7B0U - chains M and o of the 60 polymer chains in the assembly; structure by electron microscopy, 3.86 A resolution.

# Chain M (and o)
Name: RsbR protein
Organism: Listeria innocua serovar 6a (strain ATCC BAA-680 / CLIP 11262)
Notes: engineered mutation(s): T175/241-TPO; chain o of this document is another copy of the same molecule, construct and numbering; everything in this record applies to it too
Reference sequence: Q92DC6 (Q92DC6_LISIN); numbering as in UniProt (aligned over 1-278)
Sequence (278 residues; row label = number of the first residue in the row):
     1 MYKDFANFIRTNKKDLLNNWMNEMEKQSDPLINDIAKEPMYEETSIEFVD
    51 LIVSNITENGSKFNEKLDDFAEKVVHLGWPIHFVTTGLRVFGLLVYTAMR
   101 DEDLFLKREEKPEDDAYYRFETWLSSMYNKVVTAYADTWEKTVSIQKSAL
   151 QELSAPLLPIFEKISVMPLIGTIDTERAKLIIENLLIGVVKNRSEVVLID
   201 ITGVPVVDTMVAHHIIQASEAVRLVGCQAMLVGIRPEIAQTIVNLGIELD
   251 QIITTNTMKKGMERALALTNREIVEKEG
Disordered / not traced: 275-278
Modified / non-standard residues: T175 (phosphothreonine; TPO); T241 (phosphothreonine; TPO)

# Chain M / chain o interface
Pairs across the interface - 86 pairs, chain M then chain o:
  I81(M) - I81(o)  hydrophobic
  I81(M) - V132(o)
  H82(M) - N129(o)  hydrogen bond
  H82(M) - V132(o)
  H82(M) - T133(o)  hydrogen bond
  T85(M) - Y128(o)
  T85(M) - N129(o)
  T85(M) - V132(o)
  T86(M) - N129(o)
  R89(M) - Y118(o)
  R89(M) - T122(o)
  R89(M) - S125(o)
  R89(M) - S126(o)
  G92(M) - Y118(o)  hydrogen bond (backbone-side chain)
  L93(M) - Y118(o)  hydrogen bond (backbone-side chain)
  L93(M) - T122(o)
  Y96(M) - D114(o)  hydrogen bond (side chain-backbone)
  Y96(M) - Y117(o)
  Y96(M) - Y118(o)
  D114(M) - Y96(o)  hydrogen bond (backbone-side chain)
  Y117(M) - Y96(o)
  Y117(M) - Y117(o)
  Y118(M) - R89(o)
  Y118(M) - G92(o)  hydrogen bond (side chain-backbone)
  Y118(M) - L93(o)  hydrogen bond (side chain-backbone)
  Y118(M) - Y96(o)
  E121(M) - E121(o)
  T122(M) - R89(o)
  T122(M) - L93(o)
  S125(M) - R89(o)
  S126(M) - R89(o)
  Y128(M) - T85(o)
  Y128(M) - Y128(o)  hydrogen bond
  N129(M) - H82(o)  hydrogen bond
  N129(M) - T85(o)
  N129(M) - T86(o)
  V132(M) - I81(o)
  V132(M) - H82(o)
  V132(M) - T85(o)
  T133(M) - H82(o)  hydrogen bond
  W139(M) - W139(o)
  W139(M) - E140(o)
  W139(M) - V143(o)
  E140(M) - W139(o)
  V143(M) - W139(o)
  V143(M) - V143(o)  hydrophobic
  V143(M) - Q146(o)
  Q146(M) - V143(o)
  Q146(M) - Q146(o)
  Q146(M) - K147(o)
  K147(M) - Q146(o)
  A149(M) - L150(o)  hydrophobic
  L150(M) - A149(o)  hydrophobic
  L150(M) - L150(o)
  L150(M) - L153(o)  hydrophobic
  E152(M) - I170(o)
  E152(M) - G171(o)
  L153(M) - L150(o)  hydrophobic
  L153(M) - I170(o)  hydrophobic
  L153(M) - G171(o)
  L153(M) - R177(o)
  P156(M) - I170(o)  hydrophobic
  L158(M) - I170(o)  hydrophobic
  L158(M) - T202(o)
  P159(M) - P168(o)  hydrophobic
  P159(M) - M258(o)  hydrophobic
  I160(M) - M258(o)
  F161(M) - F161(o)  hydrophobic
  F161(M) - M262(o)  hydrophobic
  E162(M) - M262(o)
  P168(M) - P159(o)  hydrophobic
  I170(M) - E152(o)
  I170(M) - L153(o)  hydrophobic
  I170(M) - P156(o)  hydrophobic
  I170(M) - L158(o)  hydrophobic
  G171(M) - E152(o)
  G171(M) - L153(o)
  R177(M) - L153(o)
  T202(M) - L158(o)
  M258(M) - P159(o)  hydrophobic
  M258(M) - I160(o)
  M262(M) - F161(o)  hydrophobic
  M262(M) - E162(o)
  I273(M) - I273(o)
  I273(M) - V274(o)
  V274(M) - I273(o)
Also at the interface, not in a pair above, chain M (50 interface residues in all): L88, R100, Y135, A136, T172, G203, K259
Also at the interface, not in a pair above, chain o (50 interface residues in all): L88, R100, Y135, A136, T172, G203, K259

# Summary
The chain M/chain o interface involves 50 residues from each chain, with 11 hydrogen bonds. Polar contacts
include H82(M)-N129(o), H82(M)-T133(o) and G92(M)-Y118(o).
Both chains are RsbR protein (Listeria innocua serovar 6a (strain ATCC BAA-680 / CLIP 11262)). Entry 7B0U
(Stressosome complex from Listeria innocua) was determined by electron microscopy.
